7SBD - chains H and C of the 3 polymer chains in the assembly; structure by X-ray diffraction, 3.04 A resolution.

[Chain H]
Molecule: Fab/IgE Heavy chain
Organism: Mus musculus
Notes: antibody fragment or engineered binder
Chain sequence (209 residues; row label = number of the first residue in the row):
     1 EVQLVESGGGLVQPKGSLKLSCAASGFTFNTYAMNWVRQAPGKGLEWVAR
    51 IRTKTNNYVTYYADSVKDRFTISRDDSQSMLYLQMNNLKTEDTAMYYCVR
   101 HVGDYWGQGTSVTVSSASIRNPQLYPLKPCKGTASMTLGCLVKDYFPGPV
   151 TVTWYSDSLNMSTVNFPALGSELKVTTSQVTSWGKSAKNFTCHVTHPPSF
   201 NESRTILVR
Disulfides: Cys22-Cys98, Cys140-Cys192
Glycans and other covalent adducts: glycan linked to Asn189
From the paper describing this entry:
  - post-translational modification sites: Asn189
  - binding site for N-acetylglucosamine: Asn189

[Chain C]
Molecule: Profilin-2
Organism: Hevea brasiliensis
Reference sequence: Q9STB6 (PROF2_HEVBR); numbering as in UniProt (aligned over 1-131)
Chain sequence (135 residues; row label = number of the first residue in the row; numbers below 1 keep their minus sign (Asp-3 is residue -3)):
    -3 DDDKMSWQAYVDDHLMCEIEGNHLSAAAIIGQDGSVWAQSANFPQFKSEE
    47 ITGIMSDFHEPGTLAPTGLYIGGTKYMVIQGEPGAVIRGKKGPGGVTVKK
    97 TNQALIIGIYDEPMTPGQCNMIVERLGDYLIDQGY
Sequence notes: expression tag (-3 to 0)
Curated features (UniProtKB/Swiss-Prot):
  - motif: Ala81 to Thr97 (Involved in PIP2 interaction)
  - modified residue: Thr111 (Phosphothreonine)

[Interface between chain H and chain C]
Contacting residue pairs (19):
  Thr31(H) - Ile127(C)
  Thr31(H) - Asp128(C)
  Thr31(H) - Gln129(C)
  Thr31(H) - Gly130(C)  hydrogen bond (backbone-backbone)
  Tyr32(H) - Asp128(C)
  Tyr32(H) - Gln129(C)
  Ala33(H) - Asp128(C)  hydrogen bond (backbone-backbone)
  Arg50(H) - Asp128(C)  salt bridge
  Arg52(H) - Asp124(C)  salt bridge
  Arg52(H) - Asp128(C)  salt bridge
  Thr53(H) - Ile127(C)
  Thr55(H) - Asn98(C)  hydrogen bond
  Thr55(H) - Ile127(C)
  Asn56(H) - Asp124(C)
  Asn56(H) - Ile127(C)
  His101(H) - Tyr125(C)  hydrogen bond (side chain-backbone)
  His101(H) - Asp128(C)
  His101(H) - Gln129(C)  hydrogen bond
  Val102(H) - Tyr125(C)  hydrophobic
Also at the interface, not in a pair above, chain C (8 interface residues in all): Lys95
Interface features reported in the paper:
  - specific contacts: Arg50(H)-Asp128(C) (salt bridge), Arg52(H)-Asp128(C) (salt bridge), Thr55(H)-Asn98(C) (hydrogen bond)
  - epitope / paratope residues, chain H: Thr31(H), Tyr32(H), Ala33(H), Arg50(H), Arg52(H), Thr55(H), Asn56(H), His101(H), Val102(H)
  - epitope / paratope residues, chain C: Asn98(C), Asp124(C), Ile127(C), Asp128(C), Gln129(C), Gly130(C)

[In short]
10 residues of chain H and 8 residues of chain C are in contact; the contacts include 5 hydrogen bonds and 3
salt bridges. Polar contacts include Arg50(H)-Asp128(C), Arg52(H)-Asp124(C) and Arg52(H)-Asp128(C). The paper
describes salt bridges between Arg50(H) and Asp128(C) and Arg52(H) and Asp128(C); a hydrogen bond between
Thr55(H) and Asn98(C). From the paper: a binding site for N-acetylglucosamine at Asn189(H); epitope/paratope
residues Thr31(H), Tyr32(H) and Asn98(C) among others.
Here chain H is Fab/IgE Heavy chain (Mus musculus) and chain C is Profilin-2 (Hevea brasiliensis). Entry 7SBD
(Murine Fab/IgE in complex with profilin from Hevea brasieliensis (Hev b 8)) was determined by X-ray
diffraction, deposited together with 7SBG and 7SD2.
